4QLQ - chains H and Z of the 28 polymer chains in the assembly; structure by X-ray diffraction, 2.40 A resolution.

== Chain H ==
Molecule: Proteasome subunit beta type-2
Organism: Saccharomyces cerevisiae
Notes: EC 3.4.25.1
UniProtKB: P25043 (PSB2_YEAST); residues 1-232 here correspond to UniProt positions 30-261 (UniProt number = residue number + 29)
Amino-acid sequence (232 residues; each row starts with the number of its first residue):
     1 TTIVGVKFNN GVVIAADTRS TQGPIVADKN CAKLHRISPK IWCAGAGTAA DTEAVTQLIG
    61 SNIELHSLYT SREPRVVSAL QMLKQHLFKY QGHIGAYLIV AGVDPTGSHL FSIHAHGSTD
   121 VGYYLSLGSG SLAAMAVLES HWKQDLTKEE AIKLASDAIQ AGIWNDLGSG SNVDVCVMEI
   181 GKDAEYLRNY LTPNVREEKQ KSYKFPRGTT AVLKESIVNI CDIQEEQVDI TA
Not modelled in the structure: 223-232
Metal / ion sites: Mg2+ near Gln91 (its only coordinating residue here)
Small-molecule neighbours: 38N (N-(morpholin-4-ylacetyl)-L-alanyl-N-[(2S,4R)-1-cyclohexyl-5-hydroxy-4-methyl-3-oxopentan-2-yl]-O-methyl-L-tyrosinamide): Thr1, Arg19, Ser20, Thr21, Gln22, Cys31, Ala32, Lys33, Gly45, Ala46, Gly47, Thr48, Ala49, Thr52, Ser129, Gly168
Swiss-Prot annotation at these positions:
  - active site: Thr1 (Nucleophile)

== Chain Z ==
Molecule: Proteasome subunit beta type-6
Organism: Saccharomyces cerevisiae
Notes: EC 3.4.25.1
UniProtKB: P23724 (PSB6_YEAST); residues 1-222 here correspond to UniProt positions 20-241 (UniProt number = residue number + 19)
Amino-acid sequence (222 residues; numbered 1 to 222; the number before each row is that of its first residue):
     1 QFNPYGDNGG TILGIAGEDF AVLAGDTRNI TDYSINSRYE PKVFDCGDNI VMSANGFAAD
    61 GDALVKRFKN SVKWYHFDHN DKKLSINSAA RNIQHLLYGK RFFPYYVHTI IAGLDEDGKG
   121 AVYSFDPVGS YEREQCRAGG AAASLIMPFL DNQVNFKNQY EPGTNGKVKK PLKYLSVEEV
   181 IKLVRDSFTS ATERHIQVGD GLEILIVTKD GVRKEFYELK RD
Metal / ion sites: Mg2+: Thr192, His195, Val198
Small-molecule neighbours: 38N (N-(morpholin-4-ylacetyl)-L-alanyl-N-[(2S,4R)-1-cyclohexyl-5-hydroxy-4-methyl-3-oxopentan-2-yl]-O-methyl-L-tyrosinamide): Arg101, Asp126, Pro127, Val128

== Chain H / chain Z interface ==
Contacting residue pairs - 58 pairs, chain H then chain Z:
  Arg19(H) - Ile196(Z)
  Arg19(H) - Asp222(Z)  salt bridge
  Pro24(H) - Arg194(Z)
  Pro24(H) - His195(Z)
  Pro24(H) - Ile196(Z)  hydrogen bond (backbone-backbone)
  Ile25(H) - Arg194(Z)
  Ile25(H) - His195(Z)
  Val26(H) - Glu193(Z)
  Val26(H) - Arg194(Z)  hydrogen bond (backbone-backbone)
  Val26(H) - Ile196(Z)  hydrophobic
  Ala27(H) - Arg194(Z)  hydrogen bond (backbone-side chain)
  Lys29(H) - Glu193(Z)  salt bridge
  Lys29(H) - Arg194(Z)
  Ile163(H) - Asp222(Z)
  Trp164(H) - Ile35(Z)
  Trp164(H) - Arg38(Z)  hydrogen bond (backbone-side chain)
  Trp164(H) - Arg221(Z)
  Trp164(H) - Asp222(Z)
  Asn165(H) - Tyr33(Z)
  Asn165(H) - Arg38(Z)
  Asp166(H) - Tyr33(Z)
  Leu167(H) - Ile30(Z)  hydrophobic
  Leu167(H) - Asp32(Z)
  Leu167(H) - Tyr33(Z)  hydrogen bond (backbone-backbone)
  Leu167(H) - Ile35(Z)  hydrophobic
  Leu167(H) - Ile196(Z)
  Gly168(H) - Tyr33(Z)
  Ser169(H) - Asp222(Z)
  Gly170(H) - Asp222(Z)
  Ser171(H) - Asp222(Z)  hydrogen bond (backbone-side chain)
  Asn194(H) - Lys220(Z)  hydrogen bond (backbone-side chain)
  Asn194(H) - Asp222(Z)
  Arg196(H) - Thr189(Z)  hydrogen bond
  Arg196(H) - Ser190(Z)  hydrogen bond
  Arg196(H) - Glu193(Z)
  Glu197(H) - Arg185(Z)  salt bridge
  Lys199(H) - Asp186(Z)
  Gln200(H) - Lys182(Z)
  Gln200(H) - Arg185(Z)  hydrogen bond
  Gln200(H) - Asp186(Z)  hydrogen bond (backbone-side chain)
  Lys201(H) - Gln153(Z)
  Lys201(H) - Glu179(Z)
  Lys201(H) - Asp186(Z)
  Tyr203(H) - Phe149(Z)
  Tyr203(H) - Gln153(Z)
  Tyr203(H) - Leu183(Z)
  Tyr203(H) - Asp186(Z)  hydrogen bond
  Phe205(H) - Asn152(Z)
  Phe205(H) - Gln153(Z)
  Phe205(H) - Gln159(Z)
  Pro206(H) - Pro162(Z)  hydrophobic
  Arg207(H) - Pro162(Z)
  Gly208(H) - Pro162(Z)
  Thr209(H) - Asn158(Z)
  Thr209(H) - Gln159(Z)
  Thr209(H) - Tyr160(Z)  hydrogen bond (backbone-backbone)
  Ala211(H) - Tyr160(Z)  hydrophobic
  Ala211(H) - Gly166(Z)
Also at the interface, not in a pair above, chain H (32 interface residues in all): Thr21, Gly23, Asp28, Ser129
Also at the interface, not in a pair above, chain Z (32 interface residues in all): Arg28, Ser34, Leu145, Gln197, Glu218

== Overview ==
The chain H/chain Z interface involves 32 residues from each chain, with 13 hydrogen bonds and 3 salt bridges.
Polar contacts include Arg19(H)-Asp222(Z), Lys29(H)-Glu193(Z) and Glu197(H)-Arg185(Z). Chain H binds compound
38N. Ligands of chain Z: compound 38N. From UniProt: active-site residue Thr1(H) on chain H.
Here chain H is Proteasome subunit beta type-2 and chain Z is Proteasome subunit beta type-6, both from
Saccharomyces cerevisiae. Entry 4QLQ (yCP in complex with tripeptidic epoxyketone inhibitor 8) was determined
by X-ray diffraction (same publication as 4QLS, 4QLT, 4QLU and 4QLV).
